PDB entry 8UHE | electron microscopy, 2.78 A resolution | chains K and S of the 19 polymer chains in the assembly

[Chain K]
Protein: ApcE2
From: Synechococcus sp. PCC 7335
UniProtKB: B4WKI6 (B4WKI6_SYNS7); numbering as in UniProt (aligned over 1-783)
Amino-acid sequence (783 residues; row label = number of the first residue in the row):
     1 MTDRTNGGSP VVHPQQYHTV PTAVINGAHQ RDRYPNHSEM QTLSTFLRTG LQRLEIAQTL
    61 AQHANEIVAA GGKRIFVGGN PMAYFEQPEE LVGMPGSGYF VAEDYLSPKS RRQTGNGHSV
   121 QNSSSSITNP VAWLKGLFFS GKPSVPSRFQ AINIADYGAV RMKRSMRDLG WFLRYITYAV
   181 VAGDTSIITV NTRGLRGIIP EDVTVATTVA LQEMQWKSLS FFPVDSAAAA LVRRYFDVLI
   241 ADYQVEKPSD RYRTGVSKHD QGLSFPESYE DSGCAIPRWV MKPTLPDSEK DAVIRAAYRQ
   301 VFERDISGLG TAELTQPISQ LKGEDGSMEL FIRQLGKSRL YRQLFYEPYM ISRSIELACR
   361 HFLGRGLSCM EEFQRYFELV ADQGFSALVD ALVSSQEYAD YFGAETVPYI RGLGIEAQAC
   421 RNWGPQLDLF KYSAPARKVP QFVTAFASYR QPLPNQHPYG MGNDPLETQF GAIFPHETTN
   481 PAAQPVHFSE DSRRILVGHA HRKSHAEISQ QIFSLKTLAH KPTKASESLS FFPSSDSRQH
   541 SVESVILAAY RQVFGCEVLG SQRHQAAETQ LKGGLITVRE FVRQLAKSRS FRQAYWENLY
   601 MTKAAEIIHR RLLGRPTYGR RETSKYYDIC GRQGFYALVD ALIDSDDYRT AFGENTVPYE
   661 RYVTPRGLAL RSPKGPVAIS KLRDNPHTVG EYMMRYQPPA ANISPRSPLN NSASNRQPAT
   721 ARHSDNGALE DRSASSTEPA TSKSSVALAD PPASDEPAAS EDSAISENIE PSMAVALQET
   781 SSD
Not modelled in the structure: 1-2, 72-148, 516-538, 696-783
Small-molecule neighbours:
  - phycocyanobilin (CYC), molecule 1: Pro-14, Gln-261, Leu-263, Phe-265, Tyr-269, Leu-413, Ala-417, Gln-418, Ala-419, Cys-420, Trp-423
  - phycocyanobilin (CYC), molecule 2: Gln-316, Ser-319, Gln-320, Lys-322, Gly-323
  - phycocyanobilin (CYC), molecule 3: Met-350, Ile-351, Ser-352, Met-370, Phe-373, Gln-374, Phe-377, Val-443
  - phycocyanobilin (CYC), molecule 4: Tyr-459, Glu-490, Tyr-600, Met-601, Thr-602, Arg-620, Thr-623, Ser-624, Tyr-627
  - phycocyanobilin (CYC), molecule 5: Thr-468, Gln-469, Phe-470, Gly-471, Ile-473, Cys-556
  - phycocyanobilin (CYC), molecule 6: Ile-495, Leu-496, Val-497, Gly-498, His-501, Arg-502
  - phycocyanobilin (CYC), molecule 7: Arg-683, His-687, Thr-688, Val-689
  - mesobiliverdin IX(alpha) (M1V): Tyr-157, Arg-164, Ser-165, Arg-167, Asp-168, Leu-169, Trp-171, Phe-172, Tyr-175, Asn-191, Thr-192, Leu-195, Ile-198, Ile-199, Pro-200, Val-203, Thr-207
What the authors report for this chain:
  - conformationally variable residues (order/disorder transition): Lys-516 to Arg-538
  - binding site for mesobiliverdin IX(alpha): Phe-172

[Chain S]
Protein: ApcC
From: Synechococcus sp. PCC 7335
UniProtKB: B4WI75 (B4WI75_SYNS7); residues 1-67 here = UniProt positions 1-67
Amino-acid sequence (67 residues; numbered 1 to 67; the number before each row is that of its first residue):
     1 MRMFRVTACV PSQTRIRTQR ELQNTYFTKL VPYDNWFKEQ QRIQKMGGTI VKVELATGRR
    61 GANTGLA
Small-molecule neighbours:
  - phycocyanobilin (CYC), molecule 1: Arg-2, Tyr-33, Trp-36, Phe-37, Gln-40, Gln-41, Gln-44
  - phycocyanobilin (CYC), molecule 2: Ser-12, Arg-17, Leu-22, Gln-23, Asn-24, Thr-25
What the authors report for this chain:
  - binding site for phycocyanobilin: Gln-44

[Interface between chain K and chain S]
Contacting residue pairs (38; chain K residue first):
  Arg-251(K) / Ile-16(S)  hydrogen bond (side chain-backbone)
  Arg-251(K) / Thr-18(S)
  Glu-270(K) / Arg-20(S)  salt bridge
  Arg-278(K) / Arg-20(S)  hydrogen bond (side chain-backbone)
  Arg-278(K) / Glu-21(S)  hydrogen bond (side chain-backbone)
  Arg-278(K) / Gln-23(S)  hydrogen bond
  Gln-320(K) / Leu-30(S)
  Ser-327(K) / Lys-29(S)
  Glu-329(K) / Lys-29(S)  salt bridge
  Glu-329(K) / Glu-39(S)
  Glu-329(K) / Arg-42(S)  salt bridge
  Leu-330(K) / Leu-30(S)
  Arg-333(K) / Pro-32(S)
  Arg-333(K) / Asn-35(S)  hydrogen bond
  Asp-390(K) / Asp-34(S)
  Asp-390(K) / Asn-35(S)  hydrogen bond
  Ala-391(K) / Lys-38(S)
  Val-393(K) / Arg-42(S)
  Ser-394(K) / Asn-35(S)
  Ser-394(K) / Lys-38(S)
  Ser-394(K) / Glu-39(S)
  Ser-394(K) / Arg-42(S)  hydrogen bond (backbone-side chain)
  Ser-395(K) / Arg-42(S)  hydrogen bond (backbone-side chain)
  Gln-396(K) / Met-46(S)
  Ala-399(K) / Gln-23(S)  hydrogen bond (backbone-side chain)
  Ala-399(K) / Arg-42(S)
  Ala-399(K) / Met-46(S)  hydrophobic
  Asp-400(K) / Arg-15(S)
  Asp-400(K) / Arg-17(S)
  Asp-400(K) / Gln-23(S)
  Asp-400(K) / Met-46(S)
  Tyr-401(K) / Gln-23(S)
  Phe-402(K) / Gln-23(S)
  Gly-403(K) / Gln-23(S)  hydrogen bond (backbone-side chain)
  Ala-404(K) / Phe-27(S)  hydrophobic
  Glu-405(K) / Asn-24(S)  hydrogen bond
  Thr-406(K) / Gln-23(S)  hydrogen bond
  Tyr-409(K) / Glu-21(S)  hydrogen bond
Interface residues without a listed pair, chain K (24 interface residues in all): Asp-325
Interface residues without a listed pair, chain S (20 interface residues in all): Leu-22, Lys-45

[Overview]
Chain K and chain S form an interface of 24 and 20 residues respectively, with 13 hydrogen bonds and 3 salt
bridges. Polar pairs include Glu-270(K)/Arg-20(S), Glu-329(K)/Lys-29(S) and Glu-329(K)/Arg-42(S). From the
paper: a binding site for mesobiliverdin IX(alpha) at Phe-172(K); a binding site for phycocyanobilin at
Gln-44(S).
Here chain K is ApcE2 and chain S is ApcC, both from Synechococcus sp. PCC 7335. Entry 8UHE (Structure of the
far-red light-absorbing allophycocyanin core expressed during FaRLiP) was determined by electron microscopy
together with 8UHI from the same study.
